9Q93 - chains 5 and M of the 14 polymer chains in the assembly; structure by electron microscopy, 6.60 A resolution (low resolution: residue-level contacts below are approximate; hydrogen-bond / salt-bridge calls are withheld).

== Chain 5 ==
Protein: Psp operon transcriptional activator
Organism: Escherichia coli K-12
UniProtKB: P37344 (PSPF_ECOLI); residue numbers follow UniProt; this construct covers 1-259
Amino-acid sequence (259 residues; row label = number of the first residue in the row):
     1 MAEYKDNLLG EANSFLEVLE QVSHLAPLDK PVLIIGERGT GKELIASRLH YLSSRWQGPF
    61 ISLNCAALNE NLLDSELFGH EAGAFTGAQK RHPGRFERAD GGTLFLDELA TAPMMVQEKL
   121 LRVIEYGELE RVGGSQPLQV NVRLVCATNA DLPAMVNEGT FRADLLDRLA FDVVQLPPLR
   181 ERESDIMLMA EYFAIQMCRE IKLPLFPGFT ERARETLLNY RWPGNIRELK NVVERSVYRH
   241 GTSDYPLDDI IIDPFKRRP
Not modelled in the structure: 1, 259
Ligand contacts:
  - ADP (adenosine-5'-diphosphate): Asn7, Leu8, Leu9, Thr40, Gly41, Lys42, Glu43, Leu44, Ile45, Asn225, Ile226, Arg227
  - aluminium fluoride: Glu37, Arg38, Lys42, Glu43, Asp107, Ala147
UniProt features mapped onto this chain:
  - binding site (ATP): Gly36 to Glu43, Ala99 to Glu108
From the paper describing this entry:
  - catalytic residues: Asn64, Asp107, Glu108, Arg162, Arg168 (citing earlier work)

== Chain M ==
Protein: RNA polymerase sigma-54 factor
Organism: Klebsiella pneumoniae
UniProtKB: A0A377VEN9 (A0A377VEN9_KLEPN); residues 26-477 here correspond to UniProt positions 2-453 (UniProt number = residue number - 24)
Amino-acid sequence (497 residues; each row starts with the number of its first residue; numbers below 1 keep their minus sign (Met-19 is residue -19)):
   -19 MGSSHHHHHH SSGLVPRGSH MKQGLQLRLS QQLAMTPQLQ QAIRLLQLST LELQQELQQA
    41 LESNPLLEQT DLHDEVEAKE VEDRESLDTV DALEQKEMPD ELPLDASWDE IYTAGTPSGN
   101 GVDYQDDELP VYQGETTQTL QDYLMWQVEL TPFTDTDRAI ATSIVDAVDD TGYLTIQIED
   161 IVDSIGDDEI GLEEVEAVLK RIQRFDPVGV AAKDLRDCLL IQLSQFAKET PWLEEARLII
   221 SDHLDLLANH DFRTLMRVTR LKEEVLKEAV NLIQSLDPRP GQSIQTSEPE YVIPDVLVRK
   281 VSGRWTVELN ADSIPRLKIN QQYAAMGNSA RNDADGQFIR SNLQEARWLI KSLESRNDTL
   341 LRVSRCIVEQ QQAFFEQGEE YMKPMVLADI AQAVEMHEST ISRVTTQKYL HSPRGIFELK
   401 YFFSSHVNTE GGGEASSTAI RALVKKLIAA ENPAKPLSDS KLTSMLSEQG IMVARRTVAK
   461 YRESLSIPPS NQRKQLV
Not modelled in the structure: -19 to 0, 11-12, 49-108, 459-460
Sequence notes: initiating methionine (-19); expression tag (-18 to 25)

== How chain 5 and chain M interact ==
Contacting residue pairs - 8 pairs, chain 5 then chain M:
  Leu72(5) - Lys2(M)
  Phe85(5) - Gln3(M)
  Phe85(5) - Gly4(M)
  Phe85(5) - Leu5(M)
  Thr86(5) - Gln3(M)
  Thr86(5) - Gly4(M)
  Thr86(5) - Leu5(M)
  Gly87(5) - Leu5(M)
Interface residues without a listed pair, chain 5 (6 interface residues in all): Gly83, Ala88

== Overview ==
6 residues of chain 5 and 4 residues of chain M are in contact. Ligands of chain 5: ADP and aluminium
fluoride. UniProt lists 18 ATP-binding residues on chain 5. The paper reports catalytic residues Asn64(5),
Asp107(5) and Glu108(5) among others.
Here chain 5 is Psp operon transcriptional activator (Escherichia coli K-12) and chain M is RNA polymerase
sigma-54 factor (Klebsiella pneumoniae). Entry 9Q93 (CryoEM structure of bacterial transcription intermediate
complex mediated by activator PspF containing nifH promoter DNA containing ...) was determined by electron
microscopy, deposited together with 9Q91, 9Q92, 9Q94, 9Q95, 9Q96, 9Q97 and 9Q98.
